PDB entry 8QDF | X-ray diffraction, 2.20 A resolution | chains A and B

Chain A (and B):
Protein: Transcriptional regulator, PadR-like family
From: Lactococcus cremoris subsp. cremoris MG1363
Notes: chain B of this document is another copy of the same molecule, construct and numbering; everything in this record applies to it too
Reference sequence: A2RI36 (A2RI36_LACLM); numbering as in UniProt (aligned over 1-116)
Amino-acid sequence (126 residues; row label = number of the first residue in the row):
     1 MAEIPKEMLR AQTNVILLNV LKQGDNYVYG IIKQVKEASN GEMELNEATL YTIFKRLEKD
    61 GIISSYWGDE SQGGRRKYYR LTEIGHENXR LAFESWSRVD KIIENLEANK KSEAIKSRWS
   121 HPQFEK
Not modelled in the structure: 1-3, 108-126 (chain B: 1-3, 111-126)
Sequence notes: engineered mutation 7N8_89 (Met in A2RI36); expression tag (117-126)
Modified / non-standard residues: 7N8 (4-Borono-L-phenylalanine) at position 89

Chain A / chain B interface:
Pairs across the interface - 45 pairs, chain A then chain B:
  I4(A) - L91(B)  hydrophobic
  I4(A) - S95(B)
  M8(A) - A92(B)  hydrophobic
  M8(A) - W96(B)
  A11(A) - A11(B)  hydrophobic
  Q12(A) - S95(B)  hydrogen bond
  Q12(A) - W96(B)
  Q12(A) - V99(B)
  N14(A) - E7(B)
  V15(A) - I103(B)  hydrophobic
  I16(A) - V99(B)  hydrophobic
  N19(A) - I103(B)
  V20(A) - L106(B)  hydrophobic
  Q23(A) - I103(B)  hydrogen bond (side chain-backbone)
  Q23(A) - L106(B)
  Q23(A) - E107(B)
  Q34(A) - L106(B)
  Q34(A) - N109(B)
  A38(A) - I102(B)
  A38(A) - N105(B)  hydrogen bond (backbone-side chain)
  A38(A) - L106(B)  hydrophobic
  A38(A) - N109(B)
  S39(A) - I102(B)
  M43(A) - I102(B)  hydrophobic
  L91(A) - I4(B)  hydrophobic
  A92(A) - M8(B)  hydrophobic
  S95(A) - Q12(B)  hydrogen bond
  W96(A) - M8(B)
  W96(A) - A11(B)
  W96(A) - Q12(B)
  W96(A) - W96(B)  hydrophobic
  R98(A) - E42(B)
  V99(A) - Q12(B)
  I102(A) - A38(B)
  I102(A) - S39(B)
  I102(A) - M43(B)  hydrophobic
  I103(A) - V15(B)  hydrophobic
  I103(A) - N19(B)
  I103(A) - Q23(B)
  N105(A) - A38(B)  hydrogen bond (side chain-backbone)
  L106(A) - V20(B)  hydrophobic
  L106(A) - Q23(B)
  L106(A) - Q34(B)
  L106(A) - A38(B)  hydrophobic
  E107(A) - Q23(B)  hydrogen bond (backbone-side chain)
Other interface residues (no listed pair), chain A (30 interface residues in all): P5, L18, V35, E37, E42
Other interface residues (no listed pair), chain B (32 interface residues in all): I16, L18, K22, V35, R56, 7N8_89, R98

Overview:
30 residues of chain A and 32 residues of chain B are in contact, with 6 hydrogen bonds. Among the polar pairs
are Q12(A)-S95(B), Q23(A)-I103(B) and A38(A)-N105(B).
Both chains are Transcriptional regulator, PadR-like family (Lactococcus cremoris subsp. cremoris MG1363).
Entry 8QDF (Engineered LmrR with Met-89 replaced by para-boronophenylalanine) was determined by X-ray
diffraction (same publication as 8QDH).
